8FS4 - chains C and D of the 11 polymer chains in the assembly; structure by electron microscopy, 2.94 A resolution.

== Chain C ==
Molecule: Replication factor C subunit 3
From: Saccharomyces cerevisiae
Reference sequence: P38629 (RFC3_YEAST); numbering as in UniProt (aligned over 1-336)
Chain sequence (336 residues; numbered 1 to 336; the number before each row is that of its first residue):
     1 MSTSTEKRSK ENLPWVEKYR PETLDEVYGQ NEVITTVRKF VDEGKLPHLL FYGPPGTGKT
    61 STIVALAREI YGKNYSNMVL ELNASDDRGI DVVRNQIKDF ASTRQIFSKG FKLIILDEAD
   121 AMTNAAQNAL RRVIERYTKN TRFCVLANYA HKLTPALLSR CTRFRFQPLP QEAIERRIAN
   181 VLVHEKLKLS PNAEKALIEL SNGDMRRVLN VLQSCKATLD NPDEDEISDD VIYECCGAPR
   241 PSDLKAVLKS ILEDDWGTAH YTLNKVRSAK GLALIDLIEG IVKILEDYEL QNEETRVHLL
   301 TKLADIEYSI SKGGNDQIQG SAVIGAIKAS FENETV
Unresolved in the structure: 1-8
Metal / ion sites: Mg2+: Thr60 (together with ATP-gamma-S)
Ligand contacts:
  - ATP-gamma-S (AGS; phosphothiophosphoric acid-adenylate ester): Arg131, Ala156, Arg160
  - ATP-gamma-S: Val16, Tyr19, Arg20, Pro21, Glu26, Val27, Tyr28, Pro55, Gly56, Thr57, Gly58, Lys59, Thr60, Ser61, Asp117, Glu118, Asn148, Leu169, Arg177, Met205, Arg206, Leu209
Swiss-Prot annotation at these positions:
  - binding site (ATP): Val16 to Tyr19, Arg20, Tyr28, Gly53 to Ser61, Asn148, Arg206
  - modified residue: Ser2 (N-acetylserine)

== Chain D ==
Molecule: Replication factor C subunit 2
From: Saccharomyces cerevisiae
Reference sequence: P40348 (RFC2_YEAST); residues 1-353 here = UniProt positions 1-353
Chain sequence (353 residues; numbered 1 to 353; the number before each row is that of its first residue):
     1 MFEGFGPNKK RKISKLAAEQ SLAQQPWVEK YRPKNLDEVT AQDHAVTVLK KTLKSANLPH
    61 MLFYGPPGTG KTSTILALTK ELYGPDLMKS RILELNASDE RGISIVREKV KNFARLTVSK
   121 PSKHDLENYP CPPYKIIILD EADSMTADAQ SALRRTMETY SGVTRFCLIC NYVTRIIDPL
   181 ASRCSKFRFK ALDASNAIDR LRFISEQENV KCDDGVLERI LDISAGDLRR GITLLQSASK
   241 GAQYLGDGKN ITSTQVEELA GVVPHDILIE IVEKVKSGDF DEIKKYVNTF MKSGWSAASV
   301 VNQLHEYYIT NDNFDTNFKN QISWLLFTTD SRLNNGTNEH IQLLNLLVKI SQL
Unresolved in the structure: 1-23
Metal / ion sites: Mg2+: Thr72 (together with ATP-gamma-S)
Ligand contacts:
  - ATP-gamma-S (AGS; phosphothiophosphoric acid-adenylate ester): Val28, Glu29, Tyr31, Arg32, Pro33, Glu38, Val39, Thr40, Gln42, Pro67, Gly68, Thr69, Gly70, Lys71, Thr72, Ser73, Asn171, Leu192, Arg200, Leu228, Arg229
  - ATP-gamma-S: Arg154, Glu158, Pro179, Arg183
Swiss-Prot annotation at these positions:
  - binding site (ATP): Val28, Arg32, Gly65 to Ser73, Asn171, Arg229
  - modified residue: Met1 (N-acetylmethionine)

== How chain C and chain D interact ==
Contacting residue pairs (85):
  Asn12(C) - Ala56(D)
  Asn12(C) - Asn57(D)
  Asn12(C) - Pro133(D)
  Asn12(C) - Arg165(D)  hydrogen bond (backbone-side chain)
  Leu13(C) - Asn57(D)
  Leu13(C) - Ser161(D)
  Leu13(C) - Gly162(D)
  Leu13(C) - Arg165(D)
  Pro14(C) - Leu58(D)
  Pro14(C) - Pro59(D)  hydrophobic
  Pro14(C) - Ser161(D)
  Pro14(C) - Arg165(D)
  Glu17(C) - Glu158(D)
  Arg20(C) - Arg155(D)
  Arg20(C) - Glu158(D)  salt bridge
  Thr60(C) - Arg155(D)
  Glu81(C) - Arg155(D)  salt bridge
  Asn83(C) - Arg155(D)
  Ala84(C) - Arg107(D)
  Ala84(C) - Ser151(D)
  Ala84(C) - Ala152(D)
  Ser85(C) - Arg107(D)
  Ser85(C) - Lys111(D)
  Ser85(C) - Ala152(D)  hydrogen bond (side chain-backbone)
  Ser85(C) - Arg155(D)
  Ser85(C) - Thr156(D)  hydrogen bond
  Asp86(C) - Arg107(D)
  Asp86(C) - Lys111(D)  salt bridge
  Asp87(C) - Arg107(D)
  Asp117(C) - Arg155(D)
  Glu118(C) - Arg154(D)  salt bridge
  Glu118(C) - Arg155(D)
  Ala121(C) - Ser151(D)
  Asn148(C) - Arg154(D)  hydrogen bond
  Tyr149(C) - Pro179(D)
  Asp204(C) - Ser182(D)  hydrogen bond
  Arg206(C) - Glu158(D)  salt bridge
  Arg206(C) - Ser182(D)  hydrogen bond
  Arg206(C) - Arg183(D)
  Arg207(C) - Cys184(D)
  Arg207(C) - Lys186(D)
  Asn210(C) - Ser182(D)  hydrogen bond (side chain-backbone)
  Gln213(C) - Asn57(D)  hydrogen bond (side chain-backbone)
  Gln213(C) - Pro59(D)
  Ser214(C) - Val48(D)
  Ser214(C) - Ser185(D)
  Ala217(C) - Val48(D)  hydrophobic
  Ala217(C) - Lys51(D)  hydrogen bond (backbone-side chain)
  Leu219(C) - Lys51(D)  hydrogen bond (backbone-side chain)
  Glu234(C) - His44(D)
  Gly237(C) - Arg188(D)
  Trp256(C) - Ile309(D)  hydrophobic
  Trp256(C) - Thr316(D)
  Trp256(C) - Lys319(D)
  Trp256(C) - Asn320(D)  hydrogen bond
  Trp256(C) - Ser323(D)
  Lys270(C) - Lys190(D)  hydrogen bond (backbone-side chain)
  Gly271(C) - Arg188(D)  hydrogen bond (backbone-side chain)
  Gly271(C) - Lys190(D)
  Leu272(C) - Arg188(D)
  Ala273(C) - Arg188(D)
  Lys302(C) - Trp324(D)
  Asp305(C) - Phe327(D)
  Ile306(C) - Trp324(D)  hydrophobic
  Ile306(C) - Phe327(D)  hydrophobic
  Ser309(C) - Phe327(D)
  Ser311(C) - Tyr172(D)
  Ser311(C) - Thr174(D)
  Lys312(C) - Asn334(D)
  Gly314(C) - Asn334(D)
  Asn315(C) - Asn302(D)  hydrogen bond
  Asn315(C) - Asp330(D)  hydrogen bond (backbone-side chain)
  Gln317(C) - His305(D)  hydrogen bond (backbone-side chain)
  Ile318(C) - Val301(D)  hydrophobic
  Ile318(C) - His305(D)
  Ile318(C) - Leu326(D)
  Ile318(C) - Phe327(D)  hydrophobic
  Ile318(C) - Asp330(D)
  Ser321(C) - His305(D)  hydrogen bond
  Ser321(C) - Ile309(D)
  Ser321(C) - Ser323(D)  hydrogen bond (backbone-side chain)
  Ala322(C) - Phe327(D)  hydrophobic
  Gly325(C) - Asn320(D)
  Gly325(C) - Ser323(D)
  Lys328(C) - Asn320(D)
Interface residues without a listed pair, chain C (58 interface residues in all): Glu11, Trp15, Pro55, Asp120, Thr218, Asp220, Cys235, His260, Gly313, Gln319, Ala329, Glu332
Interface residues without a listed pair, chain D (48 interface residues in all): Thr47, Asp178, Ala181, Phe187, Asn317, Asn335

== In short ==
Chain C and chain D form an interface of 58 and 48 residues respectively, with 18 hydrogen bonds and 5 salt
bridges. Polar contacts include Arg20(C)-Glu158(D), Glu81(C)-Arg155(D) and Asp86(C)-Lys111(D). One ATP-gamma-S
molecule is bound between chain C and chain D. Chain C binds ATP-gamma-S.
Here chain C is Replication factor C subunit 3 and chain D is Replication factor C subunit 2, both from
Saccharomyces cerevisiae. Entry 8FS4 (Structure of S. cerevisiae Rad24-RFC loading the 9-1-1 clamp onto a
10-nt gapped DNA in step ...) was determined by electron microscopy (same publication as 8FS3, 8FS5, 8FS6,
8FS7 and 8FS8).
